PDB entry 5B2I | X-ray diffraction, 3.00 A resolution | chains A and J of the 10 polymer chains in the assembly

# Chain A
Molecule: Histone H3.1
Source organism: Homo sapiens
UniProt: P68431 (H31_HUMAN); residues 0-135 here correspond to UniProt positions 1-136 (UniProt number = residue number + 1)
Chain sequence (139 residues; row label = number of the first residue in the row; numbers below 1 keep their minus sign (Gly-3 is residue -3)):
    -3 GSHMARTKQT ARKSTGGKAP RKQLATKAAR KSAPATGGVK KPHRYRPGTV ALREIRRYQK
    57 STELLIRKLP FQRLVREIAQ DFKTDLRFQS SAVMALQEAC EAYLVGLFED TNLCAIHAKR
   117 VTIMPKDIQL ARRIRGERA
Disordered / not traced: -3 to 36
Construct notes: expression tag (-3 to -1)
Swiss-Prot annotation at these positions:
  - modified residue: Arg2 (Asymmetric dimethylarginine), Thr3 (Phosphothreonine), Lys4 (Allysine), Gln5 (5-glutamyl dopamine), Thr6 (Phosphothreonine), Arg8 (Citrulline), Lys9 (N6,N6,N6-trimethyllysine), Ser10 (ADP-ribosylserine), Thr11 (Phosphothreonine), Lys14 (N6-(2-hydroxyisobutyryl)lysine), Arg17 (Asymmetric dimethylarginine), Lys18 (N6-(2-hydroxyisobutyryl)lysine), Lys23 (N6-(2-hydroxyisobutyryl)lysine), Arg26 (Citrulline), Lys27 (N6,N6,N6-trimethyllysine), Ser28 (ADP-ribosylserine), Lys36 (N6,N6,N6-trimethyllysine), Lys37 (N6-methyllysine), Tyr41 (Phosphotyrosine), Lys56 (N6,N6,N6-trimethyllysine) and 8 more in UniProt
  - lipidation: Lys18 (N6-decanoyllysine)

# Chain J
Molecule: 146-nt DNA strand
Source organism: Homo sapiens
Sequence (146 nucleotides; numbered -73 to 72; the number before each row is that of its first residue; numbers below 1 keep their minus sign (DA-73 is residue -73)):
   -73 ATCAATATCC ACGTGCCAGT TATACCAAAA GTGTATTTGG AAACTCCTAA CTGAAAAGGC
   -13 ATGTTCACGT GAATTCACGT GAACATGCCT TTTCAGTTAG GAGTTTCCAA ATACACTTTT
    47 GGTATAACTG GCACGTGGAT ATTGAT
Metal / ion sites: Mn2+ site 1: DG-3, DA-2; Mn2+ site 2: DT46, DG47

# How chain A and chain J interact
Residue-residue contacts (31; chain A residue first):
  His39(A) with DA-69(J), phosphate contact; DT-68(J), sugar contact; DC10(J), phosphate contact
  Arg40(A) with DA9(J), hydrogen bond to the base; DC10(J), hydrogen bond to the sugar
  Tyr41(A) with DT-68(J), sugar contact; DA-67(J), sugar contact; DA9(J), sugar contact; DC10(J), hydrogen bond to the phosphate
  Arg42(A) with DA9(J), phosphate contact
  Pro43(A) with DA8(J), phosphate contact; DA9(J), sugar contact
  Gly44(A) with DA8(J), hydrogen bond to the phosphate; DA9(J), hydrogen bond to the phosphate
  Thr45(A) with DA9(J), hydrogen bond to the phosphate
  Val46(A) with DA9(J), hydrogen bond to the phosphate; DC10(J), phosphate contact
  Ala47(A) with DA9(J), hydrogen bond to the phosphate
  Arg49(A) with DA-67(J), sugar contact; DT-66(J), salt bridge to the phosphate
  Arg63(A) with DT17(J), sugar contact; DT18(J), phosphate contact
  Lys64(A) with DT18(J), hydrogen bond to the phosphate
  Leu65(A) with DT17(J), phosphate contact; DT18(J), hydrogen bond to the phosphate
  Pro66(A) with DT17(J), phosphate contact
  Arg69(A) with DT17(J), salt bridge to the phosphate
  Asp81(A) with DG26(J), phosphate contact
  Arg83(A) with DA25(J), phosphate contact; DG26(J), sugar contact
  Lys115(A) with DA-2(J), salt bridge to the phosphate
Other interface residues (no listed pair), chain A (19 interface residues in all): Lys37

# In short
The interface between chain A and chain J involves 19 residues on one side and 12 on the other, with 10
hydrogen bonds and 3 salt bridges. Polar contacts include Arg40(A)-DA9(J), Arg40(A)-DC10(J) and
Tyr41(A)-DC10(J). DG-3(J) and DA-2(J) form the Mn2+ site 1.
Here chain A is Histone H3.1 and chain J is a 146-nt DNA strand, both from Homo sapiens. Entry 5B2I (Human
nucleosome containing CpG unmethylated DNA) was determined by X-ray diffraction together with 5B2J from the
same study.
